Entry 6GTZ (X-ray diffraction, 1.72 A resolution); this record covers chains A and B.

== Chain A ==
Molecule: FimH protein
Organism: Escherichia coli F18+
UniProtKB: A0A0R4I961 (A0A0R4I961_ECOLX); numbering as in UniProt (aligned over 1-279)
Chain sequence (279 residues; numbered 1 to 279; the number before each row is that of its first residue):
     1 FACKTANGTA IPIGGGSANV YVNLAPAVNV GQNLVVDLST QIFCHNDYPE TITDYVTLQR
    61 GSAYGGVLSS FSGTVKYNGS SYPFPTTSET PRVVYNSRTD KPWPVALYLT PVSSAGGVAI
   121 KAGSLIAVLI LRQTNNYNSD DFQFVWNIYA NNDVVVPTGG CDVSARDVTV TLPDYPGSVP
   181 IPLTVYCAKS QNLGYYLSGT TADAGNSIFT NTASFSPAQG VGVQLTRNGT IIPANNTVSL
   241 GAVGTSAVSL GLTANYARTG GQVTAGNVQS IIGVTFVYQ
Disulfides: C3-C44, C161-C187

== Chain B ==
Molecule: FimG protein
UniProtKB: A0A140UH97 (A0A140UH97_ECOL5); residues 2-15 here correspond to UniProt positions 1-14 (UniProt number = residue number - 1)
Chain sequence (14 residues; each row starts with the number of its first residue):
     2 ADVTITVNGK VVAK
Not modelled in the structure: 15

== Chain A / chain B interface ==
Pairs across the interface (58; chain A residue first):
  A115(A) - D3(B)
  G116(A) - D3(B)
  V163(A) - V4(B)  hydrophobic
  A165(A) - V4(B)
  R166(A) - D3(B)  hydrogen bond (side chain-backbone)
  R166(A) - V4(B)
  R166(A) - T5(B)  hydrogen bond (backbone-backbone)
  D167(A) - T5(B)
  V168(A) - T5(B)  hydrogen bond (backbone-backbone)
  V168(A) - I6(B)
  V168(A) - T7(B)  hydrogen bond (backbone-backbone)
  T169(A) - T7(B)
  T169(A) - N9(B)
  V170(A) - T7(B)  hydrogen bond (backbone-backbone)
  V170(A) - V8(B)
  V170(A) - N9(B)  hydrogen bond (backbone-backbone)
  T171(A) - N9(B)
  L172(A) - V8(B)  hydrophobic
  L172(A) - N9(B)  hydrogen bond (backbone-backbone)
  D174(A) - K11(B)
  D174(A) - V13(B)
  Y175(A) - K11(B)  hydrogen bond (backbone-backbone)
  Y175(A) - V12(B)  hydrophobic
  A218(A) - V12(B)  hydrophobic
  V221(A) - V12(B)  hydrophobic
  A254(A) - V8(B)  hydrophobic
  Y256(A) - G10(B)
  Y256(A) - K11(B)  hydrogen bond (side chain-backbone)
  V263(A) - V12(B)  hydrophobic
  T264(A) - V12(B)
  A265(A) - V12(B)
  G266(A) - K11(B)
  G266(A) - V12(B)  hydrogen bond (backbone-backbone)
  N267(A) - G10(B)
  V268(A) - V8(B)
  V268(A) - N9(B)
  V268(A) - G10(B)  hydrogen bond (backbone-backbone)
  Q269(A) - T7(B)
  Q269(A) - V8(B)
  Q269(A) - N9(B)  hydrogen bond
  S270(A) - I6(B)
  S270(A) - T7(B)
  S270(A) - V8(B)  hydrogen bond (backbone-backbone)
  I271(A) - T5(B)
  I271(A) - I6(B)
  I271(A) - T7(B)
  I272(A) - V4(B)
  I272(A) - T5(B)
  I272(A) - I6(B)  hydrogen bond (backbone-backbone)
  G273(A) - A2(B)
  G273(A) - V4(B)
  V274(A) - A2(B)
  V274(A) - D3(B)  hydrogen bond (backbone-backbone)
  V274(A) - V4(B)  hydrogen bond (backbone-backbone)
  V274(A) - I6(B)  hydrophobic
  T275(A) - A2(B)
  T275(A) - D3(B)
  F276(A) - D3(B)  hydrogen bond (backbone-side chain)
Interface residues without a listed pair, chain A (36 interface residues in all): I181, L183, S198, V223, L252
Interface residues without a listed pair, chain B (13 interface residues in all): A14

== Summary ==
The interface between chain A and chain B involves 36 residues on one side and 13 on the other, with 17
hydrogen bonds. Among the polar pairs are R166(A)-D3(B), Y256(A)-K11(B) and Q269(A)-N9(B).
Chain A is FimH protein (Escherichia coli F18+) and chain B is FimG protein; the structure, Crystal structure
of a FimH*DsG complex from E.coli F18 with bound dimannoside Man(alpha1-3)Man in space group ..., was
determined by X-ray diffraction together with 6GTV, 6GTW, 6GTX, 6GTY and 6GU0 from the same study.
